PDB entry 3OSF | X-ray diffraction, 2.03 A resolution | chains A and B of the 3 polymer chains in the assembly

# Chain A
Name: MYB21
From: Trichomonas vaginalis
Notes: fragment: Myb2 R2R3 Domain
Reference sequence: Q58HP3 (Q58HP3_TRIVA); residue numbers follow UniProt; this construct covers 40-156
Chain sequence (126 residues; each row starts with the number of its first residue):
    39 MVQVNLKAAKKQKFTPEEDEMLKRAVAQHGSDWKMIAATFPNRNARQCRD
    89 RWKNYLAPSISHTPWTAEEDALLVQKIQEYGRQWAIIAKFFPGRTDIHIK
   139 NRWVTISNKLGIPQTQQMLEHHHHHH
Unresolved in the structure: 39-47, 151-164
Differences from the reference sequence: expression tag (39, 157-164)
What the authors report for this chain:
  - binding site for the 13-nt DNA strand (chain B): Lys49
  - binding site for the 13-nt DNA strand: Lys49, Lys51, Arg87
  - mutagenesis - K49A, K51A, F52A, R84A, R87A, K138A, N139A: decreased binding to MRE-2-20
  - mutagenesis - R84A: abolished binding to MRE-1-20
  - mutagenesis - K49A, K51A, F52A, R87A, K138A, N139A: decreased binding to MRE-1-20
  - mutagenesis - I74A: decreased localization

# Chain B
Molecule: 13-nt DNA strand
Sequence (13 nucleotides; row label = number of the first residue in the row):
     1 CTGTATCGTCTTG

# How chain A and chain B interact
Pairs across the interface - 22 pairs, chain A then chain B:
  Lys48(A) with DC7(B), sugar contact
  Lys49(A) with DT6(B), hydrogen bond to the base; DC7(B), hydrogen bond to the sugar
  Gln50(A) with DT6(B), phosphate contact; DC7(B), hydrogen bond to the phosphate
  Lys51(A) with DA5(B), sugar contact; DT6(B), sugar contact
  Phe52(A) with DT6(B), hydrogen bond to the phosphate
  Arg84(A) with DC7(B), base contact; DG8(B), hydrogen bond to the base; DT9(B), hydrogen bond to the base
  Gln85(A) with DC7(B), hydrogen bond to the phosphate
  Arg89(A) with DA5(B), phosphate contact; DT6(B), salt bridge to the phosphate
  Tyr93(A) with DA5(B), hydrogen bond to the phosphate; DT6(B), base contact
  Ile135(A) with DT6(B), base contact
  Asn139(A) with DT4(B), sugar contact; DA5(B), hydrogen bond to the base
  Val142(A) with DT4(B), base contact
  Thr143(A) with DG3(B), sugar contact; DT4(B), phosphate contact
Other interface residues (no listed pair), chain A (18 interface residues in all): Asp88, His136, Lys138, Asn146, Lys147

# Summary
18 residues of chain A face 7 of chain B across their interface; the contacts include 9 hydrogen bonds and 1
salt bridge. Among the polar pairs are Lys49(A)-DT6(B), Arg84(A)-DG8(B) and Arg84(A)-DT9(B). The paper reports
a binding site for the 13-nt DNA strand at Lys49(A), Lys51(A) and Arg87(A); K49A, K51A and F52A of chain A,
among others, reduce binding to MRE-2-20; 8 substitutions were tested in all.
Chain A is MYB21 (Trichomonas vaginalis) and chain B is a 13-nt DNA strand; the structure, The structure of
protozoan parasite Trichomonas vaginalis Myb2 in complex with MRE-2f-13 DNA, was determined by X-ray
diffraction together with 3OSG from the same study.
